PDB entry 4FE9 | X-ray diffraction, 2.00 A resolution | chain A

== Chain A ==
Name: Outer membrane protein SusF
Source organism: Bacteroides thetaiotaomicron
Reference sequence: G8JZS6 (G8JZS6_BACTN); numbering as in UniProt (aligned over 21-485)
Sequence (470 residues; row label = number of the first residue in the row):
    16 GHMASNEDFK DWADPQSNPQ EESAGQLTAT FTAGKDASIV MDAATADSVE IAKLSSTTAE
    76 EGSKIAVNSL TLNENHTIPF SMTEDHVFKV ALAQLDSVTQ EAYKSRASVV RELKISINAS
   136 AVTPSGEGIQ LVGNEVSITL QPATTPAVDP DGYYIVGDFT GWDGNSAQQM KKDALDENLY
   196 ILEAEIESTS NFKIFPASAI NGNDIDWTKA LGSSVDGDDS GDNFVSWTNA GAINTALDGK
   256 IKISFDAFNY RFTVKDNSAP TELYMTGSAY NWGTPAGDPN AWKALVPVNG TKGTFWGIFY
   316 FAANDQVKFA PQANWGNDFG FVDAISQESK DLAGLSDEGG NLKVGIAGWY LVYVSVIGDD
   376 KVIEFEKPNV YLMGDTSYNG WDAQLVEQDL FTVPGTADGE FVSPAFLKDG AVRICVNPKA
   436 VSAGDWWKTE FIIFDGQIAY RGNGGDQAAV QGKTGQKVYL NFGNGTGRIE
Not modelled in the structure: 16-39
Construct notes: expression tag (16-20)
From the paper describing this entry:
  - contacts within the chain: Leu87-His91 (hydrogen bond), Ser341-Glu379 (hydrogen bond)
  - binding site for alpha-D-glucopyranose: Trp177, Lys208, Trp222, Asp231, Trp287, Lys323, Asn356, Trp396, Trp441, Trp442, Arg456

== Summary ==
The paper reports a binding site for alpha-D-glucopyranose at Trp177, Lys208 and Trp222 among others; contacts
within the chain involving Leu87, His91 and Ser341 among others.
Chain A is Outer membrane protein SusF (Bacteroides thetaiotaomicron); the structure, Crystal Structure of
SusF from Bacteroides thetaiotaomicron, was determined by X-ray diffraction together with 4FCH and 4FEM from
the same study.
